2GYK - chains A and B; structure by X-ray diffraction, 1.60 A resolution.

# Chain A
Protein: Colicin-E9 immunity protein
Organism: Escherichia coli K12
Reference sequence: P13479 (IMM9_ECOLI); residue numbers follow UniProt; this construct covers 1-86
Sequence (86 residues; numbered 1 to 86; the number before each row is that of its first residue):
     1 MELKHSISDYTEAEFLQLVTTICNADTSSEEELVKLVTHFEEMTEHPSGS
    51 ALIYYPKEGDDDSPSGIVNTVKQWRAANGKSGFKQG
Disordered / not traced: 1-2, 86
Sequence notes: engineered mutation Ala51 (Asp in P13479)

# Chain B
Protein: Colicin-E9
Organism: Escherichia coli K12
Notes: EC 3.1.21.1; fragment: c-terminal domain, dnase domain
Reference sequence: P09883 (CEA9_ECOLI); residues 2-134 here correspond to UniProt positions 450-582 (UniProt number = residue number + 448)
Sequence (134 residues; row label = number of the first residue in the row):
     1 MESKRNKPGKATGKGKPVGDKWLDDAGKDSGAPIPDRIADKLRDKEFKSF
    51 DDFRKAVWEEVSKDPELSKNLNPSNKSSVSKGYSPFTPKNQQVGGRKVYE
   101 LHHDKPISQGGEVYDMDNIRVTTPKRHIDIHRGK
Disordered / not traced: 1-3, 134
Sequence notes: initiating methionine (1)
Metal / ion sites: Zn2+: His102, His127, His131 (together with phosphate ion)
UniProt features mapped onto this chain:
  - binding site (Zn(2+)): His102, His127, His131

# Chain A / chain B interface
Pairs across the interface (37):
  Cys23(A) with Ser74(B), hydrogen bond; Ser77(B), hydrogen bond (backbone-side chain)
  Asn24(A) with Ser77(B)
  Ala25(A) with Ser77(B); Ser78(B); Lys81(B)
  Thr27(A) with Tyr83(B), hydrogen bond
  Ser28(A) with Tyr83(B)
  Ser29(A) with Tyr83(B), hydrogen bond (backbone-side chain)
  Glu30(A) with Arg54(B), salt bridge; Tyr83(B); Ser84(B), hydrogen bond (side chain-backbone); Val98(B)
  Leu33(A) with Ser78(B); Tyr83(B), hydrophobic; Phe86(B), hydrophobic
  Val34(A) with Gly95(B)
  Val37(A) with Phe86(B), hydrophobic
  Thr38(A) with Lys97(B)
  Glu41(A) with Lys97(B), salt bridge
  Pro47(A) with Lys89(B)
  Ser48(A) with Lys89(B)
  Ser50(A) with Gln92(B), hydrogen bond
  Ile53(A) with Asn72(B); Ser74(B)
  Tyr54(A) with Asn72(B); Ser74(B); Asn75(B); Phe86(B)
  Tyr55(A) with Asn75(B); Phe86(B), hydrogen bond (side chain-backbone); Thr87(B); Pro88(B); Tyr99(B)
  Pro56(A) with Asn72(B)
  Asp62(A) with Asn72(B); Pro73(B)
Also at the interface, not in a pair above, chain A (21 interface residues in all): Gly49

# Summary
The interface between chain A and chain B involves 21 residues on one side and 19 on the other, with 7
hydrogen bonds and 2 salt bridges. Polar pairs include Glu30(A)-Arg54(B), Glu41(A)-Lys97(B) and
Cys23(A)-Ser74(B). UniProt lists 3 Zn2+-binding residues on chain B.
Here chain A is Colicin-E9 immunity protein and chain B is Colicin-E9, both from Escherichia coli K12. Entry
2GYK (Crystal structure of the complex of the Colicin E9 DNase domain with a mutant immunity protein ...) was
determined by X-ray diffraction.
